8XUP - chains A and B of the 6 polymer chains in the assembly; structure by X-ray diffraction, 2.80 A resolution.

[Chain A (and B)]
Protein: Lipoprotein NlpI
Source organism: Escherichia coli K-12
Notes: chain B of this document is another copy of the same molecule, construct and numbering; everything in this record applies to it too
Reference sequence: P0AFB1 (NLPI_ECOLI); residue numbers follow UniProt; this construct covers 20-294
Chain sequence (297 residues; each row starts with the number of its first residue; numbers below 1 keep their minus sign (Met-2 is residue -2)):
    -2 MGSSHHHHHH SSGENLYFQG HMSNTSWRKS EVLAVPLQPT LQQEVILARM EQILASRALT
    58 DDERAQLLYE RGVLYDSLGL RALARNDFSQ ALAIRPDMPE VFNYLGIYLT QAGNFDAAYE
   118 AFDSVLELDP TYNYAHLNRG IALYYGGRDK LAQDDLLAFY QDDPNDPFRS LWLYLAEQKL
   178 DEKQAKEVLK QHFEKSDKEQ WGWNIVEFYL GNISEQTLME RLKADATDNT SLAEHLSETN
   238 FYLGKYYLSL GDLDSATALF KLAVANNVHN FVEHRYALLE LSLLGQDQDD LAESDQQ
Disordered / not traced: -2 to 25, 288-294 (chain B: -2 to 27, 288-294)
Construct notes: initiating methionine (-2); expression tag (-1 to 19)
Swiss-Prot annotation at these positions:
  - mutagenesis: Gly103 (G103D: Loss of interaction with Prc and IbpB leading to thermosensitivity), Gly282 to Gln294 (Loss of activity leading to thermosensitivity), Gln283 to Gln294 (No phenotype), Asp284 to Gln294 (No phenotype)

[Interface between chain A and chain B]
Residue-residue contacts (46):
  Lys26(A) with Glu28(B); Glu212(B), salt bridge; Ala255(B); Leu256(B)
  Leu30(A) with Lys258(B), hydrogen bond (backbone-side chain); Leu259(B), hydrophobic
  Ala31(A) with Lys258(B)
  Val32(A) with Lys258(B)
  Pro33(A) with Lys258(B); Val261(B), hydrophobic; Ala262(B), hydrophobic
  Gln35(A) with Arg78(B), hydrogen bond; Val261(B)
  Pro36(A) with Gly76(B); Leu77(B), hydrophobic
  Glu41(A) with Leu77(B); Arg78(B), hydrogen bond (side chain-backbone); Ala79(B), hydrogen bond (side chain-backbone); Leu80(B), hydrogen bond (side chain-backbone)
  Leu44(A) with Leu80(B), hydrophobic
  Ala45(A) with Leu80(B), hydrophobic
  Glu48(A) with Arg68(B), salt bridge; Tyr72(B)
  Arg54(A) with Arg54(B)
  Arg68(A) with Glu48(B), salt bridge
  Gly76(A) with Pro36(B)
  Leu77(A) with Pro36(B), hydrophobic; Glu41(B)
  Arg78(A) with Gln35(B), hydrogen bond; Glu41(B), hydrogen bond (backbone-side chain)
  Ala79(A) with Glu41(B), hydrogen bond (backbone-side chain)
  Leu80(A) with Glu41(B), hydrogen bond (backbone-side chain); Leu44(B), hydrophobic; Ala45(B), hydrophobic
  Ala255(A) with Leu30(B), hydrophobic
  Lys258(A) with Leu30(B), hydrogen bond (side chain-backbone); Ala31(B); Val32(B); Pro33(B)
  Leu259(A) with Leu30(B), hydrophobic
  Val261(A) with Pro33(B), hydrophobic; Gln35(B)
  Ala262(A) with Pro33(B); Ala262(B), hydrophobic
  Asn264(A) with Asn264(B), hydrogen bond
  Leu275(A) with Gln35(B)
Interface residues without a listed pair, chain A (29 interface residues in all): Ala52, Leu75, His271, Leu278
Interface residues without a listed pair, chain B (32 interface residues in all): Ala52, Leu75, Ser252, Leu275, Leu278

[Summary]
29 residues of chain A face 32 of chain B across their interface, with 11 hydrogen bonds and 3 salt bridges.
Polar contacts include Lys26(A)-Glu212(B), Glu48(A)-Arg68(B) and Leu30(A)-Lys258(B). From UniProt: 14
mutagenesis sites on chain A.
Chain A and chain B are both Lipoprotein NlpI (Escherichia coli K-12); the structure, Crystal structure of
lipoprotein NlpI in complex with MepS, was determined by X-ray diffraction together with 8XUD from the same
study.
